Entry 8P7X (electron microscopy, 3.03 A resolution); this record covers chains 3 and c of the 58 polymer chains in the assembly.

[Chain 3]
Molecule: 23S ribosomal RNA
Source organism: Mycoplasmoides pneumoniae M129
Sequence (2907 nucleotides; numbered 1 to 2907; the number before each row is that of its first residue):
     1 UACAAUAAGUUACUAAGGGCUUAUGGUGGAUGCCUUGGCACUAAUAGGCG
    51 AUGAAGGACGUGUUAACCUGCGAUAAGCUUCGGGUAGGUGGUAAGAACCU
   101 CAGAUCCGGAGAUUUCCGAAUGGAGCAAUCCGGUAGUUGGAAACAGCUAU
   151 CAUUAAUUGAUGAAUAAAUAGUCAAUUAAAGCAAUACGUGGUGAAGUGAA
   201 ACAUCUCAGUAGCCACAGGAAAAGAAAACGAAUGUGAUUCCGUGUGUAGU
   251 GGCGAGCGAAAGCGGAACAGGCCAAACUUAUCAUUAGAUAGGGGUUGUAG
   301 GGCUUGCAAUGUGGACUUGAAAACGAUAGAAGAAGCUGUUGGAAAGCAGC
   351 GCGCAAAAGGGUGAUAGCCCCGUAUUUGAAAUUGUUUUCAUACCUAGCGA
   401 GAUCCCUGAGUAGCUCGGAAAACGUUAUUUUGAGUGAAUCUGCCCAGACC
   451 AUUGGGUAAGCCUAAAUACUAAUUAGUGACCGAUAGCGAAACAGUACCGU
   501 GAGGGAAAGGUGAAAAGAACCCAGAGAUGGGAGUGAAAUAGAUUCUGAAA
   551 CCAUAUGCCUACAACGUGUCAGAGCACAUUAAUGUGUGAUGGCGUGCGUU
   601 UUGAAGUAUGAGCCGGCGAGUUAUGAUAGCAAGCGUUAGUUAACCAGGAG
   651 AUGGGGAGCUGUAGCGAAAGCGAGUUUUAAAAGAGCGUUUGUUUGUUAUU
   701 AUAGACCCGAAACGGGUUGAGCUAGUCAUGAGCAGGUUGAAGGUUGAGUA
   751 ACAUCAACUGGAGGACCGAACCGACUCUCGUUGAAACGAUAGCGGAUGAC
   801 UUGUGAUUAGGGGUGAAAUUCCAAUCGAAAUCCGUGAUAGCUGGUUCUCG
   851 UCGAAAUAGCUUUAAGGCUAGCGUGAGAUCACAAAUAAGUGGAGGUAAAG
   901 CUACUGAAUGUAUGAUGGCGCCACCUAGGCGUACUGAAUACAAUUAAACU
   951 CUGAAUGCCAUUUAUUUUAUUCUCGCAGUCAGACAGUGGGGGAUAAGCUU
  1001 CAUUGUCAAGAGGGGAAGAGCCCAGAUCAUUAAAUAAGGUCCCCAAAAUA
  1051 UACUAAGUGGAAAAGGAUGUGAAAGUGCUAAAACAGCAAGGAUGUUGGCU
  1101 UAGAAGCAGCCAUCGUUUAAAGAGUGCGUAACAGCUCACUUGUCGAGUGU
  1151 UUUUGCGCCGAAGAUGUAACGGGGCUAAGUAUAUUACCGAAUUUAUGGAU
  1201 AAGAUUUAUAUCUUGUGGUAGACGAGCGUUGUAUUGGAGUUGAAGUCAAA
  1251 GCGUGAGCAUUGGUGGAUCCAAUACAAGUGAGAAUGCCGGCAUGAGUAAC
  1301 GCUUGGGAGUGAGAAUCUCCCAAACCGAUUGACUAAGGUUUCCUGGACCA
  1351 GGGUCGUCCUUCCAGGGUUAGUCUGGACCUAAGCUGAGGCUGAAAAGCGU
  1401 AGGCGAUGGACAACAGGUUAAUAUUCCUGUACUUACAGUUAGACUGAUGG
  1451 AGUGACAAAGAAGGUUUUCCACCCCCAUAAUUGGAUUUGGGGAUAAAUCA
  1501 UAAGGUGGUACAAUAGGCAAAUCCGUUGUGCAUAACAUUGAGUGAUGAUG
  1551 UCGAGUGAAUGAGUGAUCAAGUAGCGAAGGUGGUAUUAAUCAUGCUUUCA
  1601 AGAAAAGCUUCUAGGGUUAAUCUAGCUGUAACCAGUACCGAGAACGAACA
  1651 CACGUAGUCAAGGAGAGGAUCCUAAGGUUAGCGAGUGAACUAUAGCCAAG
  1701 GAACUCUGCAAAUUAACCCCGUAAGUUAGCGAGAAGGGGUGCUUAUGUAA
  1751 AAGUAAGCCGCAGUGAAGAACGAGGGGGGACUGUUUAACUAAAACACAAC
  1801 UCUAUGCCAAACCGUAAGGUGAUGUAUAUGGGGUGACACCUGCCCAGUGC
  1851 UGGAAGGUUAAAGAAGGAGGUUAGCGCAAGCGAAGCUUUUAACUGAAGCC
  1901 CCAGUGAACGGCGGCCGUAACUAUAACGGUCCUAAGGUAGCGAAAUUCCU
  1951 AGUCGGGUAAAUUCCGUCCCGCUUGAAUGGUGUAACCAUCUCUUGACUGU
  2001 CUCGGCUAUAGACUCGGUGAAAUCCAGGUACGGGUGAAGACACCCGUUAG
  2051 GCGCAACGGGACGGAAAGACCCCGUGAAGCUUUACUGUAGCUUAAUAUUG
  2101 AUCAGGACAUUAUCAUGUAGAGAAUAGGUAGGAGCAAUCGAUGCAAGUUC
  2151 GCUAGGACUUGUUGAUGCGAAAGGUGGAAUACUACCCUUGGUUGUGUGCU
  2201 GUUCUAAUUGGUAACUGUUAUCCAGUUUCAAGACAGUGUUAGGUGGGCAG
  2251 UUUGACUGGGGCGGUCGCCUCCUAAAAGGUAACGGAGGCGUACAAAGGUA
  2301 CCUUCAGUACGGUUGGAAAUCGUAUGUAGAGUGUAAUGGUGUAAGGGUGC
  2351 UUGACUGUGAGACAUACAGGUCGAACAGGUGAGAAAUCAGGUCAUAGUGA
  2401 UCCGGUGGUCCAGUAUGGAAUGGCCAUCGCUCAACGGAUAAAAGCUACUC
  2451 CGGGGAUAACAGGCUGAUACUGCCCAAGAGUUCAUAUCGACGGCAGUGUU
  2501 UGGCACCUCGAUGUCGACUCAUCUCAUCCUCGAGCUGAAGCAGGUUCGAA
  2551 GGGUUCGGCUGUUCGCCGAUUAAAGAGAUACGUGAGUUGGGUUCAAACCG
  2601 UCGUGAGACAGGUUGGUCCCUAUCUAUUGUGCCCGUAGGAAGAUUGAAGA
  2651 GUGUUGCUUCUAGUACGAGAGGACCGAAGCGAGGACACCUCUUAUGCUCC
  2701 AGUUGUAGCGCCAGCUGCACCGCUGGGUAGUAACGUGUCUAUUAGAUAAA
  2751 CGCUGAAAGCAUCUAAGUGUGAAACUAUCUCAAAGAUUAAUCUUCCCAUU
  2801 UCGCAAGAAAGUAAGAGCCGUCAAAGACGAUGACGUUGAUAGGUUACAGG
  2851 UGUAAGCAUAGUGAUAUGUUGAGCUGAGUAAUACUAAUUGCUCGAGGACU
  2901 UAUUGGA
Not modelled in the structure: 1-7, 2901-2907
Modified / non-standard residues: 1MG (1N-methylguanosine-5'-monophosphate) at position 783; OMG (o2'-methylguanosine-5'-monophosphate) at position 2259; 2MA (2-methyladenosine-5'-monophosphate) at position 2511
Bound ions: Mg2+ site 1: A16, G17; Mg2+ site 2: G196, U2251; Mg2+ site 3 near U197 (its only coordinating residue here); Mg2+ site 4 near A199 (its only coordinating residue here); Mg2+ site 5: A201, C202; Mg2+ site 6 near A222 (its only coordinating residue here); Mg2+ site 7 near A331 (its only coordinating residue here); Mg2+ site 8 near A333 (its only coordinating residue here); Mg2+ site 9: U428, C445; Mg2+ site 10 near G442 (its only coordinating residue here); Mg2+ site 11: G447, A2415; Mg2+ site 12 near A458 (its only coordinating residue here); 131 more Mg2+ sites not listed; 1 more K+ sites not listed
Residues lining bound ligands:
  - chloramphenicol (CLM): G2068, A2069, A2459, C2460, 2MA_2511, U2512, G2513, U2514
  - pentane-1,5-diamine (N2P), molecule 1: C565, C593, G594, C2043, C2044, C2045
  - pentane-1,5-diamine (N2P), molecule 2: G721, C722, U804, G805, A806
  - pentane-1,5-diamine (N2P), molecule 3: 1MG_783, A784, A785, G1301, G1353, C1649
  - 1,4-diaminobutane (PUT), molecule 1: G620, U621, A698, U699, U700
  - 1,4-diaminobutane (PUT), molecule 2: A711, A712, G827, A828, U2449, C2450
  - 1,4-diaminobutane (PUT), molecule 3: U737, U738, G739, G761, A762, G763, A765, G1460, A1461
  - 1,4-diaminobutane (PUT), molecule 4: A1324, C1325, C1672, U1673, A2707, G2708, G2717, C2718
  - 1,4-diaminobutane (PUT), molecule 5: C1348, C1349, A1350, G1351, G1352, G1356, U1357, C1358
  - 1,4-diaminobutane (PUT), molecule 6: C1912, G1937, U1973, U1974, G1975, U2601
  - 1,4-diaminobutane (PUT), molecule 7: A2274, U2280, A2281
  - spermidine (SPD), molecule 1: U500, G1338, U1339, G1646, A1647
  - spermidine (SPD), molecule 2: A518, A519, C520, U528, G530, G531, A542, U543
  - spermidine (SPD), molecule 3: C593, C1044, A1045
  - spermidine (SPD), molecule 4: G594, U595, G1012, G1013, A1017, G1018, C2043
  - spermidine (SPD), molecule 5: G596, C597, G606, U607, U609, G610, A611, C2025, A2061, C2062, G2063, G2064
  - spermidine (SPD), molecule 6: U776, C777, U778, U2588, G2589, U2617, C2618
  - spermidine (SPD), molecule 7: G780, U781, A2585, G2586, U2587, C2620, U2621
  - spermidine (SPD), molecule 8: A865, A981, G982, OMG_2259, A2456, U2457
  - spermidine (SPD), molecule 9: U896, A897, A947, A948, C949, U950, U2273, A2274, A2275
  - spermidine (SPD), molecule 10: G1695, C2699, C2721, C2723, U2724, G2725, G2726
  - spermidine (SPD), molecule 11: U1707, G1708, C1992, U1993, U1994, C2559, U2560
  - spermidine (SPD), molecule 12: G1999, C2001, U2002, G2004, C2518, U2519
  - spermidine (SPD), molecule 13: C2031, G2032, G2033, G2034, A2040, C2041, A2042, C2043, C2044, G2059, G2060
  - spermidine (SPD), molecule 14: U2291, A2292, A2296, G2297, G2333, U2334, G2345, U2392, C2393, G2397
  - spermidine (SPD), molecule 15: C2689, U2693, A2694, U2695, G2696, G2727, U2728, A2729, G2730, U2731
  - spermidine (SPD), molecule 16: U2690, A2729, G2730, A2824, G2878, U2879
  - spermine (SPM), molecule 1: G618, A619, G620, U621, G1278, U1279, G1280
  - spermine (SPM), molecule 2: A724, G725, U801, G815, A816, A817, A818, U820, U1784, U1785
  - spermine (SPM), molecule 3: A1161, A1162, C2525, A2526, G2548, A2549, A2550
Reported in the primary citation:
  - binding site for chloramphenicol: G2068, A2069, A2459, C2460, U2512
  - conformationally variable residues (side-chain flip): A2069
  - K+ coordination: G2068, G2455, C2509, U2512

[Chain c]
Molecule: 50S ribosomal protein L4
Source organism: Mycoplasmoides pneumoniae M129
UniProtKB: P75579 (RL4_MYCPN); residue numbers follow UniProt; this construct covers 1-212
Sequence (212 residues; row label = number of the first residue in the row):
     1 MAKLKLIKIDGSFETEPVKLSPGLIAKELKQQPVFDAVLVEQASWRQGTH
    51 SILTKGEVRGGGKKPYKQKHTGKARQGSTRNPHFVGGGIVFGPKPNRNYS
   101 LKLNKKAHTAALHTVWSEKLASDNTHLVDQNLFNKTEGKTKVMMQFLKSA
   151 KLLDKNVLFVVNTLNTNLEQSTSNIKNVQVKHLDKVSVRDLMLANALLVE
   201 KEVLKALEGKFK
Not modelled in the structure: 1
Residues lining bound ligands: spermine (SPM): Ile89, Phe91, Gly92

[How chain 3 and chain c interact]
Pairs across the interface - 158 pairs, chain 3 then chain c:
  C39(3) - Ser51(c)  sugar contact
  A40(3) - Thr49(c)  sugar contact
  A40(3) - Ser51(c)  sugar contact
  A40(3) - Pro95(c)  sugar contact
  U185(3) - Arg59(c)  hydrogen bond to the base
  G353(3) - Lys141(c)  phosphate contact
  C354(3) - Lys139(c)  salt bridge to the phosphate
  C354(3) - Thr140(c)  base contact
  C354(3) - Lys141(c)  phosphate contact
  C354(3) - Met144(c)  base contact
  C354(3) - Asn174(c)  hydrogen bond to the base
  A355(3) - Gly138(c)  phosphate contact
  A355(3) - Lys139(c)  phosphate contact
  A355(3) - Thr140(c)  hydrogen bond to the phosphate
  A355(3) - Gln170(c)  hydrogen bond to the base
  A356(3) - Ser173(c)  hydrogen bond to the phosphate
  A356(3) - Asn174(c)  phosphate contact
  A357(3) - Asn174(c)  hydrogen bond to the sugar
  A357(3) - Lys176(c)  sugar contact
  U477(3) - Gln47(c)  hydrogen bond to the base
  G478(3) - Gln47(c)  sugar contact
  G478(3) - Thr49(c)  hydrogen bond to the base
  A479(3) - Gln42(c)  hydrogen bond to the base
  A479(3) - Arg46(c)  phosphate contact
  A479(3) - Gln47(c)  hydrogen bond to the phosphate
  A479(3) - Gly48(c)  phosphate contact
  C480(3) - Arg46(c)  salt bridge to the phosphate
  C480(3) - His50(c)  phosphate contact
  U484(3) - Val85(c)  phosphate contact
  A485(3) - Val85(c)  phosphate contact
  A485(3) - Gly86(c)  phosphate contact
  A485(3) - Gly87(c)  phosphate contact
  G486(3) - Ile52(c)  phosphate contact
  G486(3) - Ile89(c)  phosphate contact
  C487(3) - Leu53(c)  phosphate contact
  G488(3) - Val58(c)  phosphate contact
  G488(3) - Arg59(c)  hydrogen bond to the phosphate
  G488(3) - Arg80(c)  sugar contact
  G494(3) - Arg59(c)  hydrogen bond to the base
  G504(3) - Lys63(c)  sugar contact
  G505(3) - Gly60(c)  phosphate contact
  G505(3) - Gly61(c)  hydrogen bond to the phosphate
  A506(3) - Arg80(c)  salt bridge to the phosphate
  G616(3) - Val85(c)  base contact
  G618(3) - Pro82(c)  sugar contact
  G618(3) - His83(c)  sugar contact
  A619(3) - Val90(c)  sugar contact
  G620(3) - Phe91(c)  phosphate contact
  U621(3) - Phe91(c)  stacking on the base
  U622(3) - Asn96(c)  hydrogen bond to the sugar
  U622(3) - Arg97(c)  phosphate contact
  A623(3) - Asn96(c)  sugar contact
  A623(3) - Arg97(c)  phosphate contact
  A623(3) - Asn98(c)  hydrogen bond to the phosphate
  A632(3) - Gln32(c)  sugar contact
  A632(3) - Pro33(c)  sugar contact
  G633(3) - Lys30(c)  phosphate contact
  G633(3) - Pro33(c)  sugar contact
  G633(3) - Asn104(c)  base contact
  G633(3) - Lys106(c)  sugar contact
  G633(3) - Ala107(c)  hydrogen bond to the sugar
  C634(3) - Lys30(c)  salt bridge to the phosphate
  C634(3) - Lys106(c)  sugar contact
  U640(3) - Lys102(c)  hydrogen bond to the phosphate
  U640(3) - Lys106(c)  salt bridge to the phosphate
  U641(3) - Lys102(c)  salt bridge to the phosphate
  U641(3) - Asn104(c)  phosphate contact
  U641(3) - Lys105(c)  phosphate contact
  G647(3) - Lys185(c)  hydrogen bond to the sugar
  G648(3) - Trp45(c)  base contact
  G648(3) - Lys181(c)  hydrogen bond to the base
  G648(3) - Lys185(c)  base contact
  A649(3) - Gln47(c)  hydrogen bond to the base
  G650(3) - Ser44(c)  hydrogen bond to the phosphate
  G650(3) - Trp45(c)  hydrogen bond to the sugar
  G650(3) - Lys185(c)  hydrogen bond to the base
  G650(3) - Ser187(c)  base contact
  G650(3) - Asp190(c)  base contact
  A651(3) - Val40(c)  phosphate contact
  A651(3) - Glu41(c)  sugar contact
  A651(3) - Ser44(c)  sugar contact
  A651(3) - His108(c)  hydrogen bond to the sugar
  A651(3) - Asp184(c)  hydrogen bond to the base
  A651(3) - Lys185(c)  base contact
  A651(3) - Val186(c)  base contact
  A651(3) - Ser187(c)  base contact
  U652(3) - Leu103(c)  phosphate contact
  U652(3) - His108(c)  sugar contact
  G653(3) - Lys105(c)  phosphate contact
  G654(3) - Lys105(c)  salt bridge to the phosphate
  G655(3) - Lys105(c)  hydrogen bond to the base
  U693(3) - Lys102(c)  hydrogen bond to the sugar
  U693(3) - Asn104(c)  hydrogen bond to the base
  U694(3) - Lys102(c)  hydrogen bond to the sugar
  U694(3) - Asn104(c)  sugar contact
  G695(3) - Leu101(c)  sugar contact
  G695(3) - Lys102(c)  phosphate contact
  C706(3) - Phe91(c)  phosphate contact
  C707(3) - Pro82(c)  phosphate contact
  C707(3) - Val90(c)  sugar contact
  C708(3) - Lys55(c)  salt bridge to the phosphate
  C708(3) - Asn81(c)  hydrogen bond to the phosphate
  C708(3) - Pro82(c)  phosphate contact
  C708(3) - His83(c)  sugar contact
  G709(3) - Lys64(c)  phosphate contact
  G709(3) - Gln68(c)  hydrogen bond to the sugar
  G709(3) - Arg75(c)  sugar contact
  G709(3) - Gln76(c)  sugar contact
  G709(3) - Gly77(c)  phosphate contact
  G709(3) - Ser78(c)  phosphate contact
  G709(3) - Asn81(c)  hydrogen bond to the phosphate
  A710(3) - Lys64(c)  salt bridge to the phosphate
  A710(3) - Gln68(c)  sugar contact
  A710(3) - Gly77(c)  phosphate contact
  A711(3) - Lys64(c)  salt bridge to the phosphate
  C832(3) - Lys63(c)  phosphate contact
  C833(3) - Gly62(c)  phosphate contact
  G836(3) - Thr54(c)  hydrogen bond to the base
  G836(3) - Lys55(c)  hydrogen bond to the sugar
  G836(3) - Gly56(c)  hydrogen bond to the base
  U842(3) - Arg75(c)  hydrogen bond to the base
  A1233(3) - Gln42(c)  hydrogen bond to the sugar
  A1233(3) - Arg189(c)  hydrogen bond to the sugar
  U1234(3) - Arg189(c)  phosphate contact
  U1235(3) - Asn156(c)  hydrogen bond to the phosphate
  U1235(3) - Leu193(c)  phosphate contact
  A1274(3) - Phe35(c)  sugar contact
  C1275(3) - Leu39(c)  sugar contact
  A1276(3) - Arg46(c)  hydrogen bond to the sugar
  G1278(3) - Ile52(c)  base contact
  G1278(3) - Ile89(c)  base contact
  G1278(3) - Pro93(c)  base contact
  G1278(3) - Arg97(c)  salt bridge to the phosphate
  A1284(3) - His83(c)  base contact
  U1285(3) - Gly72(c)  base contact
  U1285(3) - Lys73(c)  hydrogen bond to the base
  U1285(3) - Ala74(c)  base contact
  U1285(3) - Arg75(c)  base contact
  G1286(3) - Ala74(c)  phosphate contact
  G1286(3) - Gln76(c)  hydrogen bond to the phosphate
  G1286(3) - His83(c)  hydrogen bond to the base
  C1287(3) - Gln76(c)  sugar contact
  C1287(3) - His83(c)  sugar contact
  C1287(3) - Phe84(c)  sugar contact
  C1287(3) - Val85(c)  hydrogen bond to the sugar
  C1288(3) - Val85(c)  sugar contact
  A2066(3) - His70(c)  hydrogen bond to the sugar
  A2066(3) - Gly72(c)  phosphate contact
  A2067(3) - Lys69(c)  hydrogen bond to the sugar
  A2067(3) - His70(c)  hydrogen bond to the phosphate
  A2067(3) - Thr71(c)  phosphate contact
  A2067(3) - Arg75(c)  base contact
  G2068(3) - Lys69(c)  salt bridge to the phosphate
  C2451(3) - Lys69(c)  phosphate contact
  G2452(3) - Gln68(c)  hydrogen bond to the phosphate
  G2452(3) - Lys69(c)  salt bridge to the phosphate
  G2452(3) - Arg75(c)  salt bridge to the phosphate
  G2453(3) - Arg75(c)  salt bridge to the phosphate
Also at the interface, not in a pair above, chain 3 (81 interface residues in all): C41, A358, U624, G639, U696, G704, A1277, A2069
Also at the interface, not in a pair above, chain c (88 interface residues in all): Asp36, Ala37, Ala43, Gly92, Tyr99, Ala110, Ile175

[Summary]
81 residues of chain 3 face 88 of chain c across their interface; the contacts include 48 hydrogen bonds, 15
salt bridges and 1 aromatic stacking contact. Polar pairs include U185(3)-Arg59(c), C354(3)-Asn174(c) and
A355(3)-Gln170(c). The paper reports a binding site for chloramphenicol at G2068(3), A2069(3) and A2459(3)
among others; K+ coordination by G2068(3), G2455(3) and C2509(3) among others.
Here chain 3 is 23S ribosomal RNA and chain c is 50S ribosomal protein L4, both from Mycoplasmoides pneumoniae
M129. Entry 8P7X (Mycoplasma pneumoniae 70S ribosome in chloramphenicol-treated cells) was determined by
electron microscopy (same publication as 8P6P, 8P7Y, 8P8B, 8P8V and 8P8W).
